PDB entry 9H9M | electron microscopy, 3.10 A resolution | chains 1 and N of the 9 polymer chains in the assembly

Chain 1:
Molecule: 16S RNA
From: Escherichia coli
Sequence (1542 nucleotides; each row starts with the number of its first residue):
     1 AAAUUGAAGA GUUUGAUCAU GGCUCAGAUU GAACGCUGGC GGCAGGCCUA ACACAUGCAA
    61 GUCGAACGGU AACAGGAAGA AGCUUGCUUC UUUGCUGACG AGUGGCGGAC GGGUGAGUAA
   121 UGUCUGGGAA ACUGCCUGAU GGAGGGGGAU AACUACUGGA AACGGUAGCU AAUACCGCAU
   181 AACGUCGCAA GACCAAAGAG GGGGACCUUC GGGCCUCUUG CCAUCGGAUG UGCCCAGAUG
   241 GGAUUAGCUA GUAGGUGGGG UAACGGCUCA CCUAGGCGAC GAUCCCUAGC UGGUCUGAGA
   301 GGAUGACCAG CCACACUGGA ACUGAGACAC GGUCCAGACU CCUACGGGAG GCAGCAGUGG
   361 GGAAUAUUGC ACAAUGGGCG CAAGCCUGAU GCAGCCAUGC CGCGUGUAUG AAGAAGGCCU
   421 UCGGGUUGUA AAGUACUUUC AGCGGGGAGG AAGGGAGUAA AGUUAAUACC UUUGCUCAUU
   481 GACGUUACCC GCAGAAGAAG CACCGGCUAA CUCCGUGCCA GCAGCCXCGG UAAUACGGAG
   541 GGUGCAAGCG UUAAUCGGAA UUACUGGGCG UAAAGCGCAC GCAGGCGGUU UGUUAAGUCA
   601 GAUGUGAAAU CCCCGGGCUC AACCUGGGAA CUGCAUCUGA UACUGGCAAG CUUGAGUCUC
   661 GUAGAGGGGG GUAGAAUUCC AGGUGUAGCG GUGAAAUGCG UAGAGAUCUG GAGGAAUACC
   721 GGUGGCGAAG GCGGCCCCCU GGACGAAGAC UGACGCUCAG GUGCGAAAGC GUGGGGAGCA
   781 AACAGGAUUA GAUACCCUGG UAGUCCACGC CGUAAACGAU GUCGACUUGG AGGUUGUGCC
   841 CUUGAGGCGU GGCUUCCGGA GCUAACGCGU UAAGUCGACC GCCUGGGGAG UACGGCCGCA
   901 AGGUUAAAAC UCAAAUGAAU UGACGGGGGC CCGCACAAGC GGUGGAGCAU GUGGUUUAAU
   961 UCGAUGXAAC GCGAAGAACC UUACCUGGUC UUGACAUCCA CGGAAGUUUU CAGAGAUGAG
  1021 AAUGUGCCUU CGGGAACCGU GAGACAGGUG CUGCAUGGCU GUCGUCAGCU CGUGUUGUGA
  1081 AAUGUUGGGU UAAGUCCCGC AACGAGCGCA ACCCUUAUCC UUUGUUGCCA GCGGUCCGGC
  1141 CGGGAACUCA AAGGAGACUG CCAGUGAUAA ACUGGAGGAA GGUGGGGAUG ACGUCAAGUC
  1201 AUCAUGGCCC UUACGACCAG GGCUACACAC GUGCUACAAU GGCGCAUACA AAGAGAAGCG
  1261 ACCUCGCGAG AGCAAGCGGA CCUCAUAAAG UGCGUCGUAG UCCGGAUUGG AGUCUGCAAC
  1321 UCGACUCCAU GAAGUCGGAA UCGCUAGUAA UCGUGGAUCA GAAUGCCACG GUGAAUACGU
  1381 UCCCGGGCCU UGUACACACC GCCCGUXACA CCAUGGGAGU GGGUUGCAAA AGAAGUAGGU
  1441 AGCUUAACCU UCGGGAGGGC GCUUACCACU UUGUGAUUCA UGACUGGGGU GAAGUCGUAA
  1501 CAAGGUAACC GUAGGGGAAC CUGCGGUUGG AUCACCUCCU UA
Unresolved in the structure: 1-930, 1387-1542
Modified positions: PSU (pseudouridine-5'-monophosphate) at position 516, G7M (N7-methyl-guanosine-5'-monophosphate) at position 527, 2MG (2N-methylguanosine-5'-monophosphate) at position 966, 5MC (5-methylcytidine-5'-monophosphate) at position 967, 2MG (2N-methylguanosine-5'-monophosphate) at position 1207, 4OC (4n,o2'-methylcytidine-5'-monophosphate) at position 1402, 5MC (5-methylcytidine-5'-monophosphate) at position 1407, UR3 (3-methyluridine-5'-monophoshate) at position 1498, 2MG (2N-methylguanosine-5'-monophosphate) at position 1516, MA6 (6N-dimethyladenosine-5'-monophoshate) at position 1518, MA6 (6N-dimethyladenosine-5'-monophoshate) at position 1519
Metal / ion sites: Mg2+ site 1 near A937 (its only coordinating residue here); Mg2+ site 2: G944, G945; Mg2+ site 3 near G945 (its only coordinating residue here); Mg2+ site 4: A964, U1199; Mg2+ site 5 near C972 (its only coordinating residue here); Mg2+ site 6 near C980 (its only coordinating residue here); Mg2+ site 7: G993, G1041; Mg2+ site 8 near G1013 (its only coordinating residue here); Mg2+ site 9 near G1050 (its only coordinating residue here); Mg2+ site 10: C1054, A1197, G1198; Mg2+ site 11: C1069, G1094; Mg2+ site 12: U1085, U1086, G1099; 12 more Mg2+ sites not listed

Chain N:
Molecule: Small ribosomal subunit protein uS14
From: Escherichia coli
UniProtKB: P0AG59 (RS14_ECOLI); residues 1-101 here = UniProt positions 1-101
Amino-acid sequence (101 residues; each row starts with the number of its first residue):
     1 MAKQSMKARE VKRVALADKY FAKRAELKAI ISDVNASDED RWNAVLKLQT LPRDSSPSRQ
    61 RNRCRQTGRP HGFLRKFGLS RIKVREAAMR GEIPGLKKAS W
Unresolved in the structure: 1

How chain 1 and chain N interact:
Residue-residue contacts (57):
  G973(1) / Arg-69(N)  sugar contact
  G973(1) / Arg-81(N)  hydrogen bond to the phosphate
  A974(1) / Arg-69(N)  salt bridge to the phosphate
  A974(1) / His-71(N)  phosphate contact
  A974(1) / Arg-81(N)  salt bridge to the phosphate
  A975(1) / Gly-72(N)  sugar contact
  G976(1) / His-71(N)  salt bridge to the phosphate
  G976(1) / Gly-72(N)  phosphate contact
  A977(1) / Arg-61(N)  salt bridge to the phosphate
  C979(1) / Arg-59(N)  hydrogen bond to the base
  C980(1) / Arg-13(N)  hydrogen bond to the phosphate
  C980(1) / Arg-59(N)  hydrogen bond to the sugar
  U981(1) / Arg-9(N)  salt bridge to the phosphate
  U981(1) / Arg-13(N)  salt bridge to the phosphate
  U981(1) / Arg-61(N)  hydrogen bond to the sugar
  U981(1) / Arg-63(N)  phosphate contact
  U982(1) / Arg-63(N)  salt bridge to the phosphate
  A983(1) / Met-6(N)  phosphate contact
  A983(1) / Arg-9(N)  salt bridge to the phosphate
  A994(1) / Ala-8(N)  sugar contact
  G1048(1) / Lys-3(N)  phosphate contact
  G1048(1) / Gln-4(N)  hydrogen bond to the phosphate
  U1049(1) / Lys-3(N)  phosphate contact
  C1059(1) / Arg-85(N)  hydrogen bond to the phosphate
  U1060(1) / Arg-85(N)  salt bridge to the phosphate
  C1114(1) / Ser-100(N)  hydrogen bond to the sugar
  U1115(1) / Ser-100(N)  sugar contact
  U1115(1) / Trp-101(N)  hydrogen bond to the sugar
  G1186(1) / Trp-101(N)  hydrogen bond to the base
  G1187(1) / Ser-100(N)  hydrogen bond to the base
  A1188(1) / Lys-98(N)  phosphate contact
  U1189(1) / Lys-98(N)  salt bridge to the phosphate
  U1202(1) / Thr-67(N)  hydrogen bond to the sugar
  U1202(1) / Arg-69(N)  hydrogen bond to the sugar
  U1202(1) / Ile-82(N)  base contact
  U1202(1) / Lys-83(N)  base contact
  C1203(1) / Ala-2(N)  hydrogen bond to the phosphate
  A1216(1) / Lys-3(N)  salt bridge to the phosphate
  A1216(1) / Ser-5(N)  hydrogen bond to the phosphate
  C1217(1) / Ser-5(N)  phosphate contact
  C1217(1) / Arg-9(N)  salt bridge to the phosphate
  A1219(1) / Arg-53(N)  sugar contact
  G1220(1) / Arg-53(N)  salt bridge to the phosphate
  A1257(1) / Phe-21(N)  base contact
  C1317(1) / Arg-24(N)  salt bridge to the phosphate
  C1317(1) / Lys-28(N)  salt bridge to the phosphate
  C1317(1) / Leu-48(N)  sugar contact
  C1317(1) / Arg-53(N)  hydrogen bond to the base
  C1317(1) / Ser-56(N)  phosphate contact
  C1317(1) / Pro-57(N)  phosphate contact
  C1317(1) / Arg-59(N)  base contact
  U1358(1) / Phe-73(N)  sugar contact
  U1358(1) / Arg-75(N)  salt bridge to the phosphate
  C1359(1) / Asn-62(N)  hydrogen bond to the phosphate
  C1359(1) / Arg-75(N)  salt bridge to the phosphate
  A1360(1) / Arg-75(N)  salt bridge to the phosphate
  C1369(1) / Trp-101(N)  phosphate contact
Other interface residues (no listed pair), chain 1 (39 interface residues in all): C995, G1047, C1218, G1316, A1318, A1368
Other interface residues (no listed pair), chain N (36 interface residues in all): Gln-49, Ser-58, Pro-70, Leu-74

Overview:
Chain 1 and chain N form an interface of 39 and 36 residues respectively, with 17 hydrogen bonds and 18 salt
bridges. Polar pairs include C979(1)/Arg-59(N), G1186(1)/Trp-101(N) and G1187(1)/Ser-100(N). G944(1) and
G945(1) form the Mg2+ site 2. A964(1) and U1199(1) coordinate Mg2+ site 4.
Here chain 1 is 16S RNA and chain N is Small ribosomal subunit protein uS14, both from Escherichia coli. Entry
9H9M (Complex 4 (HEAD) 30S-GE81112 (weak residual tRNA)) was determined by electron microscopy (same
publication as 9H8G, 9H9H, 9H9I, 9H9J, 9H9K, 9H9L and 9H9N).
